Entry 5OKM (X-ray diffraction, 1.96 A resolution); this record covers chain A.

# Chain A
Molecule: Phosphatidylinositol 3,4,5-trisphosphate 5-phosphatase 2
Source organism: Homo sapiens
Notes: EC 3.1.3.86
UniProtKB: O15357 (SHIP2_HUMAN); numbering as in UniProt (aligned over 420-878)
Amino-acid sequence (461 residues; row label = number of the first residue in the row):
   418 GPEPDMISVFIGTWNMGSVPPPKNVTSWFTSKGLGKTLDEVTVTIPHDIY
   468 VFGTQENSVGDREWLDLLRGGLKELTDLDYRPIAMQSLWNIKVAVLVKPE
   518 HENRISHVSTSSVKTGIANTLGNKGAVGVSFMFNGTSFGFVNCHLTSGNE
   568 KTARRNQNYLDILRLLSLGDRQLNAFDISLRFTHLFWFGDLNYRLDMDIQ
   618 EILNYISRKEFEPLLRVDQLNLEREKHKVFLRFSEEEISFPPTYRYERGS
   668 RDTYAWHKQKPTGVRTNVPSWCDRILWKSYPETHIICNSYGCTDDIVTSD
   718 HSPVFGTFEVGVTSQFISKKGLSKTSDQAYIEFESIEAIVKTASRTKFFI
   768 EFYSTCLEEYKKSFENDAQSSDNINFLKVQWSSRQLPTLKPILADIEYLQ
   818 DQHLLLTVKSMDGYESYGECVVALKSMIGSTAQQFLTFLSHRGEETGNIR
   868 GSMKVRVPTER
Disordered / not traced: 418-419, 675-681, 733-745, 831, 876-878
Construct notes: expression tag (418-419)
Ligand contacts: B3P (2-[3-(2-hydroxy-1,1-dihydroxymethyl-ethylamino)-propylamino]-2-hydroxymethyl-propane-1,3-diol): Lys449, Gly450, Leu451, Gly452, Lys453, Thr454, Leu455, Asp456, Glu457, Asp711
What the authors report for this chain:
  - mutagenesis - D613A/D615A, R649A: decreased catalytic activity on IP4
  - mutagenesis - D613A/D615A, R649A: unchanged catalytic activity on PI(3,4,5)P3
  - mutagenesis - R682A, N684A: decreased catalytic activity
  - mutagenesis - D607A, R691A: abolished catalytic activity
  - mutagenesis - R691A: decreased stability
  - catalytic residues: Asp607 (proposed by the authors, not directly observed)
  - specificity-determining residues: Arg682 (proposed by the authors, not directly observed)
  - mutagenesis - R665A: unchanged catalytic activity on Ptase-C2
  - mutagenesis - R665A: decreased catalytic activity on Ptase domain
  - disease-associated variants - P659S, W688C: decreased catalytic activity (citing earlier work)

# Overview
Bound to chain A: compound B3P. From the paper: the catalytic residue Asp607; R682A, N684A and P659S, among
others, reduce catalytic activity; 9 substitutions were tested in all.
Chain A is Phosphatidylinositol 3,4,5-trisphosphate 5-phosphatase 2 (Homo sapiens); the structure, Crystal
structure of human SHIP2 Phosphatase-C2, was determined by X-ray diffraction (same publication as 5OKN, 5OKO
and 5OKP).
